6NKT - chains A and P of the 4 polymer chains in the assembly; structure by X-ray diffraction, 2.60 A resolution.

# Chain A
Protein: DNA polymerase beta
Organism: Homo sapiens
Notes: EC 2.7.7.7, 4.2.99.-
UniProt: P06746 (DPOLB_HUMAN); numbering as in UniProt (aligned over 1-335)
Sequence (335 residues; numbered 1 to 335; the number before each row is that of its first residue):
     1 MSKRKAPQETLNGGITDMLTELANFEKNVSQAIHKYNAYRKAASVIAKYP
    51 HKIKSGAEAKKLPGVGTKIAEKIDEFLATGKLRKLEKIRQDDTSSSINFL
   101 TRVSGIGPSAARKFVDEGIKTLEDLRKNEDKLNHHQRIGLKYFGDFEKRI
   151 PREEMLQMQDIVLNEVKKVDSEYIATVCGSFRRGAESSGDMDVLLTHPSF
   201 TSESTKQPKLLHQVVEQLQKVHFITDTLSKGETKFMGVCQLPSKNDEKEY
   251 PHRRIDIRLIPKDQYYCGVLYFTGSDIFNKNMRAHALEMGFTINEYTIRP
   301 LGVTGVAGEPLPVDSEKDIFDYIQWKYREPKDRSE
Unresolved in the structure: 1-9, 205-207, 244-245
Construct notes: engineered mutation Met-289 (Lys in P06746)
Ion coordination: Na+ site 1: Lys-60, Leu-62, Val-65 (shared with 1 residue of chain D); Na+ site 2: Thr-101, Val-103, Ile-106 (shared with DG9(P) of chain P)
Ligand contacts: GFF (2'-deoxy-5'-O-[({[difluoro(phosphono)methyl](hydroxy)phosphoryl}oxy)(hydroxy)phosphoryl]guanosine): Arg-149, Gly-179, Ser-180, Arg-183, Ser-188, Gly-189, Asp-190, Asp-192, Arg-258, Tyr-271, Phe-272

# Chain P
Molecule: 10-nt DNA strand
Sequence (10 nucleotides; numbered 1 to 10; the number before each row is that of its first residue):
     1 GCTGATGCGC
Modified / non-standard residues: DOC (2',3'-dideoxycytidine-5'-monophosphate) at position 10
Ion coordination: Na+: DG9 (shared with Thr-101(A), Val-103(A), Ile-106(A) of chain A)

# Chain A / chain P interface
Residue-residue contacts - 12 pairs, chain A then chain P:
  Val-103(A) / DG9(P)  phosphate contact
  Ser-104(A) / DG9(P)  phosphate contact
  Gly-105(A) / DC8(P)  phosphate contact
  Gly-105(A) / DG9(P)  hydrogen bond to the phosphate
  Ile-106(A) / DG9(P)  phosphate contact
  Gly-107(A) / DC8(P)  hydrogen bond to the phosphate
  Gly-107(A) / DG9(P)  phosphate contact
  Pro-108(A) / DC8(P)  phosphate contact
  Ser-109(A) / DG7(P)  phosphate contact
  Ser-109(A) / DC8(P)  hydrogen bond to the phosphate
  Ala-110(A) / DC8(P)  hydrogen bond to the phosphate
  Arg-254(A) / DOC_10(P)  salt bridge to the phosphate
Other interface residues (no listed pair), chain A (14 interface residues in all): Thr-101, His-135, Lys-234, Met-236, Asp-256

# In short
14 residues of chain A and 4 residues of chain P are in contact; the contacts include 4 hydrogen bonds and 1
salt bridge. Among the polar pairs are Gly-105(A)/DG9(P), Gly-107(A)/DC8(P) and Ser-109(A)/DC8(P). Bound to
chain A: compound GFF.
Here chain A is DNA polymerase beta (Homo sapiens) and chain P is a 10-nt DNA strand. Entry 6NKT (Ternary
complex crystal structure of K289M variant of DNA polymerase Beta with beta-gamma difluoro analogue of ...)
was determined by X-ray diffraction together with 6NKR, 6NKS, 6NKU, 6NKV, 6NKW, 6NKX and 3 further entries
from the same study.
